PDB entry 8PSP | electron microscopy, 2.90 A resolution | chains A and G of the 3 polymer chains in the assembly

Chain A:
Molecule: Fatty acid synthase subunit alpha
Source organism: Saccharomyces cerevisiae
Notes: EC 2.3.1.86, 1.1.1.100, 2.3.1.41
UniProt: P19097 (FAS2_YEAST); numbering as in UniProt (aligned over 1-1887)
Chain sequence (1887 residues; each row starts with the number of its first residue):
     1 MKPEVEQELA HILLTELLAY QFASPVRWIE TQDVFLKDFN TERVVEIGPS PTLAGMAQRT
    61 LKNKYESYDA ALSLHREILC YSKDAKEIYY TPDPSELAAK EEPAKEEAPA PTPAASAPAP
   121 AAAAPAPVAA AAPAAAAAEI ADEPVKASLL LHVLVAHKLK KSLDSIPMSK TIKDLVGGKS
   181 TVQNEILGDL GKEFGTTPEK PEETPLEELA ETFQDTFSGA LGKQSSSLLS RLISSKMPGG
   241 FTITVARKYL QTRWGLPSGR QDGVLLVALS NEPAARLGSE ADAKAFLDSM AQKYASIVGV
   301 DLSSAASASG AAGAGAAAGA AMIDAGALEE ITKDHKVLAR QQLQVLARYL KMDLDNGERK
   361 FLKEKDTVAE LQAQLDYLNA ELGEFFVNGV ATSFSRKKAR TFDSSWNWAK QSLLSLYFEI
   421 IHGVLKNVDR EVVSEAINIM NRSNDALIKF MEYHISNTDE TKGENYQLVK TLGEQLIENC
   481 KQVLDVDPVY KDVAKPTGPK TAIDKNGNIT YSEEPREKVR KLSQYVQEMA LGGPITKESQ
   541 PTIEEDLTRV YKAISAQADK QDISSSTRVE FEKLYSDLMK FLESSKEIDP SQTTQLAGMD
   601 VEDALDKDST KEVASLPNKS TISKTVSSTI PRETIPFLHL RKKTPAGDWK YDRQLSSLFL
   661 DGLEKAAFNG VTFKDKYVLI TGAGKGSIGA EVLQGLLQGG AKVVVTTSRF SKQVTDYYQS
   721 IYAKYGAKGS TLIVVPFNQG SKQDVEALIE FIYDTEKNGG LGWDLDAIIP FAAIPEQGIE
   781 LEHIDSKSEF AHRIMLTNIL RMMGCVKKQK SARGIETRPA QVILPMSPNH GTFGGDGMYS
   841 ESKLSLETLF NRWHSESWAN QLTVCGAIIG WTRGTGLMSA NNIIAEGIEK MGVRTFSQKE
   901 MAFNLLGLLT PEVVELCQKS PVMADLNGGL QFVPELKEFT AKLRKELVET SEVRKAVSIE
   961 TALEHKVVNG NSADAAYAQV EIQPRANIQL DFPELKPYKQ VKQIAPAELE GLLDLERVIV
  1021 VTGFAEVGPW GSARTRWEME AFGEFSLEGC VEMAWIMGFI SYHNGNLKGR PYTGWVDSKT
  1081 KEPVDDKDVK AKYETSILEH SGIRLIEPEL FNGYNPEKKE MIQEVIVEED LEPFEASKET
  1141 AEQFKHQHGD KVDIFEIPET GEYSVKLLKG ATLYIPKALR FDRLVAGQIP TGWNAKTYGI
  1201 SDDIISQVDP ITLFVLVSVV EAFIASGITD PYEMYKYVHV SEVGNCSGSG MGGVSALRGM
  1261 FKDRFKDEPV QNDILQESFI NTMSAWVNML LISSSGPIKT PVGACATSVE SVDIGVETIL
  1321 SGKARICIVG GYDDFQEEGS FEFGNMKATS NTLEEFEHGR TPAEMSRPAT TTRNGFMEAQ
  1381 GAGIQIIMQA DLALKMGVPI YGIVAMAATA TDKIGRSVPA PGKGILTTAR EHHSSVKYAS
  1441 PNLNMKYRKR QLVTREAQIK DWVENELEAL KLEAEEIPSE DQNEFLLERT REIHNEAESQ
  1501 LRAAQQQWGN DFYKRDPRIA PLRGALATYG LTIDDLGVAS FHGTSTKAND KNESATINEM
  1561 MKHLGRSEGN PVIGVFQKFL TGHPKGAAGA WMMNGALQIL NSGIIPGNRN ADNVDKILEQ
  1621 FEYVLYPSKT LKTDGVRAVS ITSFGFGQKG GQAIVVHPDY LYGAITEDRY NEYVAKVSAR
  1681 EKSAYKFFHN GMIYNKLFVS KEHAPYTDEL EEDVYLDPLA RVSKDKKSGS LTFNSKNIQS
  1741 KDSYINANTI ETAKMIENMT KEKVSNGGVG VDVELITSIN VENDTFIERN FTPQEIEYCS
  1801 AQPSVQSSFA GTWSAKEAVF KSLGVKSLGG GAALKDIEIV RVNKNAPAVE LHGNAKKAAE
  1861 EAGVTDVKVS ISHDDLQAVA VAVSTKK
Unresolved in the structure: 95-327, 540-603, 1887
Curated features (UniProtKB/Swiss-Prot):
  - active site (For beta-ketoacyl synthase activity): Cys1305, His1542, His1583
  - binding site (acetyl-CoA): Asp1772 to Glu1774, Tyr1798, Ser1808, Glu1817 to Ser1827, Arg1841 to Lys1844, Ile1871 to His1873
  - binding site (Mg(2+)): Asp1772, Val1773, Glu1774, Ser1872, His1873
  - modified residue: Ser50 (Phosphoserine), Ser180 (O-(pantetheine 4'-phosphoryl)serine), Ser523 (Phosphoserine), Ser958 (Phosphoserine), Ser1440 (Phosphoserine)
  - cross-link: Lys37 (Glycyl lysine isopeptide (Lys-Gly) (interchain with G-Cter in ubiquitin))
  - mutagenesis: Gly1250 (G1250S: Cerulenin-resistance), Val1769 (V1769D: Does not affect oligomerization; when associated with S-1771 and L-1773 or S-1771; L-1773; S-1879 and E-1881), Gly1770 (G1770D: Loss of transferase activity), Val1771 (V1771S: Does not affect oligomerization but lacks transferase activity; when associated with D-1769 and L-1773 or D-1769; L-1773; S-1879 and E-1881), Asp1772 (D1772S: Loss of transferase activity; when associated with S-1774), Val1773 (V1773L: Does not affect oligomerization but lacks transferase activity; when associated with D-1769 and S-1771 or D-1769; S-1771; S-1879 and E-1881), Glu1774 (E1774S: Loss of transferase activity; when associated with S-1772), Arg1841 (R1841A: Loss off transferase activity), Val1879 (V1879S: Does not affect oligomerization but lacks transferase activity; when associated with D-1769; S-1771; L-1773 and E-1881), Val1881 (V1881E: Does not affect oligomerization but lacks transferase activity; when associated with D-1769; S-1771; L-1773 and S-1879)
Disulfides: Cys1246-Cys1327

Chain G:
Molecule: Fatty acid synthase subunit beta
Source organism: Saccharomyces cerevisiae
Notes: EC 2.3.1.86, 4.2.1.59, 1.3.1.9, 2.3.1.38, 2.3.1.39, 3.1.2.14
UniProt: P07149 (FAS1_YEAST); residues 1-2051 here = UniProt positions 1-2051
Chain sequence (2051 residues; row label = number of the first residue in the row):
     1 MDAYSTRPLT LSHGSLEHVL LVPTASFFIA SQLQEQFNKI LPEPTEGFAA DDEPTTPAEL
    61 VGKFLGYVSS LVEPSKVGQF DQVLNLCLTE FENCYLEGND IHALAAKLLQ ENDTTLVKTK
   121 ELIKNYITAR IMAKRPFDKK SNSALFRAVG EGNAQLVAIF GGQGNTDDYF EELRDLYQTY
   181 HVLVGDLIKF SAETLSELIR TTLDAEKVFT QGLNILEWLE NPSNTPDKDY LLSIPISCPL
   241 IGVIQLAHYV VTAKLLGFTP GELRSYLKGA TGHSQGLVTA VAIAETDSWE SFFVSVRKAI
   301 TVLFFIGVRC YEAYPNTSLP PSILEDSLEN NEGVPSPMLS ISNLTQEQVQ DYVNKTNSHL
   361 PAGKQVEISL VNGAKNLVVS GPPQSLYGLN LTLRKAKAPS GLDQSRIPFS ERKLKFSNRF
   421 LPVASPFHSH LLVPASDLIN KDLVKNNVSF NAKDIQIPVY DTFDGSDLRV LSGSISERIV
   481 DCIIRLPVKW ETTTQFKATH ILDFGPGGAS GLGVLTHRNK DGTGVRVIVA GTLDINPDDD
   541 YGFKQEIFDV TSNGLKKNPN WLEEYHPKLI KNKSGKIFVE TKFSKLIGRP PLLVPGMTPC
   601 TVSPDFVAAT TNAGYTIELA GGGYFSAAGM TAAIDSVVSQ IEKGSTFGIN LIYVNPFMLQ
   661 WGIPLIKELR SKGYPIQFLT IGAGVPSLEV ASEYIETLGL KYLGLKPGSI DAISQVINIA
   721 KAHPNFPIAL QWTGGRGGGH HSFEDAHTPM LQMYSKIRRH PNIMLIFGSG FGSADDTYPY
   781 LTGEWSTKFD YPPMPFDGFL FGSRVMIAKE VKTSPDAKKC IAACTGVPDD KWEQTYKKPT
   841 GGIVTVRSEM GEPIHKIATR GVMLWKEFDE TIFNLPKNKL VPTLEAKRDY IISRLNADFQ
   901 KPWFATVNGQ ARDLATMTYE EVAKRLVELM FIRSTNSWFD VTWRTFTGDF LRRVEERFTK
   961 SKTLSLIQSY SLLDKPDEAI EKVFNAYPAA REQFLNAQDI DHFLSMCQNP MQKPVPFVPV
  1021 LDRRFEIFFK KDSLWQSEHL EAVVDQDVQR TCILHGPVAA QFTKVIDEPI KSIMDGIHDG
  1081 HIKKLLHQYY GDDESKIPAV EYFGGESPVD VQSQVDSSSV SEDSAVFKAT SSTDEESWFK
  1141 ALAGSEINWR HASFLCSFIT QDKMFVSNPI RKVFKPSQGM VVEISNGNTS SKTVVTLSEP
  1201 VQGELKPTVI LKLLKENIIQ MEMIENRTMD GKPVSLPLLY NFNPDNGFAP ISEVMEDRNQ
  1261 RIKEMYWKLW IDEPFNLDFD PRDVIKGKDF EITAKEVYDF THAVGNNCED FVSRPDRTML
  1321 APMDFAIVVG WRAIIKAIFP NTVDGDLLKL VHLSNGYKMI PGAKPLQVGD VVSTTAVIES
  1381 VVNQPTGKIV DVVGTLSRNG KPVMEVTSSF FYRGNYTDFE NTFQKTVEPV YQMHIKTSKD
  1441 IAVLRSKEWF QLDDEDFDLL NKTLTFETET EVTFKNANIF SSVKCFGPIK VELPTKETVE
  1501 IGIVDYEAGA SHGNPVVDFL KRNGSTLEQK VNLENPIPIA VLDSYTPSTN EPYARVSGDL
  1561 NPIHVSRHFA SYANLPGTIT HGMFSSASVR ALIENWAADS VSSRVRGYTC QFVDMVLPNT
  1621 ALKTSIQHVG MINGRKLIKF ETRNEDDVVV LTGEAEIEQP VTTFVFTGQG SQEQGMGMDL
  1681 YKTSKAAQDV WNRADNHFKD TYGFSILDIV INNPVNLTIH FGGEKGKRIR ENYSAMIFET
  1741 IVDGKLKTEK IFKEINEHST SYTFRSEKGL LSATQFTQPA LTLMEKAAFE DLKSKGLIPA
  1801 DATFAGHSLG EYAALASLAD VMSIESLVEV VFYRGMTMQV AVPRDELGRS NYGMIAINPG
  1861 RVAASFSQEA LQYVVERVGK RTGWLVEIVN YNVENQQYVA AGDLRALDTV TNVLNFIKLQ
  1921 KIDIIELQKS LSLEEVEGHL FEIIDEASKK SAVKPRPLKL ERGFACIPLV GISVPFHSTY
  1981 LMNGVKPFKS FLKKNIIKEN VKVARLAGKY IPNLTAKPFQ VTKEYFQDVY DLTGSEPIKE
  2041 IIDNWEKYEQ S
Unresolved in the structure: 1-4, 1111-1120, 2051
Curated features (UniProtKB/Swiss-Prot):
  - active site: Ser274 (For acetyltransferase activity), Ser1808 (For malonyltransferase activity)
  - modified residue: Met1 (N-acetylmethionine), Thr733 (Phosphothreonine), Ser1121 (Phosphoserine)
  - cross-link: Lys1364 (Glycyl lysine isopeptide (Lys-Gly) (interchain with G-Cter in ubiquitin))
Ligand contacts:
  - FMN (flavin mononucleotide): Pro595, Gly596, Met597, Thr598, Cys600, Asn650, Ile652, Gly682, Ala683, Lys706, Thr733, Arg736, Gly737, Gly738, Gly739, Ser769, Gly770, Phe771, Leu800, Phe801, Gly802, Ser803, Met806, Leu1054, His1055, Gly1056, Ala1059
  - 4'-phosphopantetheine (PNS): Gln163, Gly164, Asn165, His273, Ser274, Met338, Ser340, Leu370, Asn372, Val378, Leu421, Phe427, His428, Ser510, Gly511, Leu515, Arg518

Interface between chain A and chain G:
Pairs across the interface - 252 pairs, chain A then chain G:
  Met1(A) with Glu2049(G)
  Pro3(A) with Glu1497(G)
  Glu4(A) with Thr1495(G), hydrogen bond; Lys1998(G)
  Val5(A) with Tyr2048(G), hydrophobic
  Glu6(A) with Val2003(G)
  Gln7(A) with Pro1494(G), hydrogen bond (side chain-backbone); Thr1495(G); Lys1998(G), hydrogen bond (side chain-backbone); Glu1999(G); Val2001(G), hydrogen bond (side chain-backbone); Val2003(G)
  Glu8(A) with Lys1998(G); Tyr2048(G)
  Leu9(A) with Val2021(G), hydrophobic; Phe2026(G), hydrophobic; Ile2041(G), hydrophobic
  Ala10(A) with Val2003(G), hydrophobic; Phe2019(G)
  His11(A) with Ile1996(G), hydrogen bond (side chain-backbone); Ile1997(G); Lys1998(G)
  Ile12(A) with Pro2037(G)
  Leu13(A) with Phe2019(G), hydrophobic; Gln2020(G); Tyr2025(G), hydrophobic; Phe2026(G), hydrophobic; Val2029(G), hydrophobic
  Leu14(A) with Val1821(G), hydrophobic; Tyr2010(G), hydrophobic
  Thr15(A) with Leu1992(G)
  Glu16(A) with Lys1989(G), salt bridge; Ser2035(G); Ile2038(G)
  Leu17(A) with Pro2012(G), hydrophobic; Leu2014(G), hydrophobic; Phe2019(G), hydrophobic
  Leu18(A) with Glu1811(G); Tyr1812(G), hydrogen bond (backbone-side chain); Leu1815(G), hydrophobic; Phe1988(G); Leu1992(G), hydrophobic; Ile1996(G), hydrophobic
  Ala19(A) with Phe1988(G); Lys1989(G); Leu1992(G)
  Tyr20(A) with Met1982(G), hydrophobic; Val1985(G), hydrophobic; Lys1989(G), hydrogen bond; Thr2033(G); Ser2035(G)
  Gln21(A) with Ser1808(G), hydrogen bond (side chain-backbone); Glu1811(G); Tyr1812(G); Arg1834(G); His1977(G), hydrogen bond (backbone-side chain); Asn2013(G), hydrogen bond
  Phe22(A) with Met1838(G), hydrophobic; Phe1976(G); His1977(G), hydrogen bond (backbone-backbone); Leu1981(G), hydrophobic; Gly1984(G); Phe1988(G), hydrophobic
  Ala23(A) with His1977(G); Ser1978(G); Thr1979(G), hydrogen bond (backbone-backbone); Met1982(G), hydrophobic; Val1985(G), hydrophobic
  Ser24(A) with His1977(G), hydrogen bond (backbone-side chain); Leu2014(G)
  Pro25(A) with Ile1888(G); Val1889(G); His1977(G); Asn2013(G)
  Val26(A) with His1807(G); Val1889(G), hydrogen bond (backbone-backbone); Asn1890(G); Tyr1891(G), hydrogen bond (backbone-backbone); His1977(G); Asn2013(G)
  Arg27(A) with Asn2013(G), hydrogen bond (backbone-backbone); Leu2014(G), hydrogen bond (side chain-backbone); Thr2015(G), hydrogen bond (side chain-backbone); Ala2016(G); Leu2032(G)
  Trp28(A) with Val1665(G), hydrophobic; Ala1805(G), hydrophobic; Gly1806(G); His1807(G); Tyr1891(G), hydrogen bond (backbone-backbone); Asn1892(G); Asn2013(G)
  Ile29(A) with Gln1868(G); Tyr1891(G), hydrogen bond (backbone-backbone); Asn1892(G); Val1893(G); Glu1894(G); Tyr1898(G)
  Glu30(A) with Ala2016(G)
  Thr31(A) with Ala1805(G); Ile2011(G); Pro2012(G); Ala2016(G)
  Gln32(A) with Asn1892(G)
  Val34(A) with Ile2011(G), hydrophobic; Ala2016(G); Pro2018(G), hydrophobic
  Phe35(A) with Thr1663(G); Val1665(G), hydrophobic; Ile2011(G), hydrophobic
  Phe39(A) with Val1661(G); Thr1803(G); Gly2008(G); Pro2018(G), hydrophobic
  Asn40(A) with Val1661(G)
  Thr41(A) with Val1661(G); Thr1663(G)
  Glu42(A) with Arg1604(G), salt bridge; Pro1660(G); Val1661(G), hydrogen bond (side chain-backbone)
  Arg43(A) with Pro1660(G); Val1661(G), hydrogen bond (backbone-backbone); Thr1662(G); Thr1663(G), hydrogen bond (backbone-backbone)
  Val44(A) with Thr1663(G); Val1665(G), hydrophobic
  Val45(A) with Thr1662(G); Thr1663(G), hydrogen bond (backbone-backbone); Phe1664(G); Val1665(G), hydrogen bond (backbone-backbone)
  Glu46(A) with Val1665(G); Thr1667(G), hydrogen bond
  Ile47(A) with Val1665(G), hydrogen bond (backbone-backbone); Phe1666(G); Thr1667(G), hydrogen bond (backbone-side chain); Glu1785(G); Ala1788(G), hydrophobic; Leu1792(G), hydrophobic
  Gly48(A) with Thr1667(G); Glu1785(G)
  Pro49(A) with Ser1671(G); Glu1673(G); Leu1781(G); Met1784(G), hydrophobic
  Ser50(A) with Thr1667(G); Ser1671(G)
  Thr52(A) with Thr1667(G)
  Leu53(A) with Phe1666(G); Thr1667(G); His1807(G)
  Met56(A) with Asn1892(G); Val1893(G), hydrophobic; Gln1897(G)
  Arg59(A) with Val1893(G); Gln1896(G), hydrogen bond
  Thr60(A) with Val1893(G)
  Asn63(A) with Gln1896(G)
  Tyr81(A) with Leu1680(G); Ala1788(G); Asp1791(G)
  Ile88(A) with Leu1792(G), hydrophobic; Leu1797(G)
  Tyr89(A) with Ala1788(G); Asp1791(G), hydrogen bond; Leu1792(G); Lys1795(G); Leu1797(G), hydrophobic
  Tyr90(A) with Leu1533(G); Glu1534(G); Ile1537(G); His1628(G); Met1631(G), hydrophobic; Gln1659(G), hydrogen bond; Leu1797(G), hydrophobic
  Thr91(A) with Glu1534(G)
  Pro92(A) with Ile1537(G)
  Val953(A) with Ala1442(G), hydrophobic
  Ala956(A) with Lys1439(G); Val1443(G)
  Val957(A) with Ala1442(G); Val1443(G); Ser1446(G)
  Glu960(A) with Val1443(G); Lys1447(G), hydrogen bond (backbone-side chain); Phe1519(G); Arg1522(G), salt bridge; Asn1523(G), hydrogen bond
  Leu963(A) with Arg1522(G)
  Glu964(A) with Lys1447(G), salt bridge; Glu1448(G); Trp1449(G), hydrogen bond; Pro1515(G)
  Val967(A) with His1512(G); Gly1513(G); Asn1514(G); Pro1515(G), hydrophobic; Asp1518(G)
  Val968(A) with Tyr1506(G); Ser1511(G); His1512(G), hydrogen bond (backbone-backbone); Pro1515(G), hydrophobic
  Gly970(A) with His1512(G)
  Ser972(A) with His1512(G), hydrogen bond
  Gln979(A) with Leu964(G); Gln968(G)
  Val980(A) with Arg952(G); Leu964(G); Ser965(G), hydrogen bond (backbone-backbone); Gln968(G), hydrogen bond (backbone-side chain)
  Glu981(A) with Thr963(G)
  Ile982(A) with Arg952(G); Glu955(G); Glu956(G); Thr959(G); Lys962(G); Thr963(G), hydrogen bond (backbone-backbone); Ser965(G)
  Gln983(A) with Glu956(G); Lys962(G)
  Pro984(A) with Glu956(G); Thr959(G); Lys962(G)
  Arg985(A) with Arg953(G); Glu956(G), salt bridge; Arg957(G)
  Ala986(A) with Arg957(G), hydrogen bond (backbone-side chain)
  Asn987(A) with Arg957(G); Phe958(G); Gln993(G), hydrogen bond; Asn996(G)
  Gln989(A) with Gln993(G), hydrogen bond
  Tyr1062(A) with Gln998(G); Asp1001(G), hydrogen bond
  Asn1064(A) with Asp1001(G), hydrogen bond
  Thr1073(A) with Gln998(G); Asp1001(G); His1002(G); Ser1005(G)
  Trp1075(A) with Gln998(G)
  Lys1682(A) with Glu992(G); Phe994(G)
  Tyr1685(A) with Gln993(G), hydrogen bond; Phe994(G); Asn996(G), hydrogen bond
  Lys1686(A) with Ala915(G); Thr916(G)
  His1689(A) with Asn996(G); Ala997(G)
  Asn1690(A) with Ala997(G)
  Ile1693(A) with Ala997(G), hydrophobic; Gln998(G)
  Tyr1694(A) with Asp1001(G), hydrogen bond
Interface residues without a listed pair, chain A (94 interface residues in all): Lys64, Glu77, Glu952, Asn969, Gly1074, Ser1683
Interface residues without a listed pair, chain G (139 interface residues in all): Lys960, Ser961, Leu1493, Lys1636, Thr1837, Lys1993, Leu2006, Trp2045

Summary:
94 residues of chain A face 139 of chain G across their interface, with 47 hydrogen bonds and 5 salt bridges.
Among the polar pairs are Glu16(A)-Lys1989(G), Glu42(A)-Arg1604(G) and Glu960(A)-Arg1522(G). Ligands of chain
G: 4'-phosphopantetheine and flavin mononucleotide.
Here chain A is Fatty acid synthase subunit alpha and chain G is Fatty acid synthase subunit beta, both from
Saccharomyces cerevisiae. Entry 8PSP (Asymmetric unit of the yeast fatty acid synthase in rotated state with
ACP at the acetyl ...) was determined by electron microscopy together with 8PRV, 8PRW, 8PS1, 8PS2, 8PS8, 8PS9
and 7 further entries from the same study.
